Entry 7MUD (electron microscopy, 2.80 A resolution); this record covers chains ID and IK of the 130 polymer chains in the assembly.

[Chain ID]
Name: DotD
Organism: Legionella pneumophila
UniProtKB: O52183 (O52183_LEGPN); numbering as in UniProt (aligned over 1-163)
Amino-acid sequence (163 residues; numbered 1 to 163; the number before each row is that of its first residue):
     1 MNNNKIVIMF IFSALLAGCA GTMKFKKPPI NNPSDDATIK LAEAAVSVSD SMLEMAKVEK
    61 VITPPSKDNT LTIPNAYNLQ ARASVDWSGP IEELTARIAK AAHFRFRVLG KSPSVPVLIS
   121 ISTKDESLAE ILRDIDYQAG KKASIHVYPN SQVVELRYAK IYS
Not modelled in the structure: 1-23, 163
From the paper describing this entry:
  - post-translational modification sites: Cys19 (citing earlier work)

[Chain IK]
Name: Inner membrane lipoprotein YiaD
Organism: Legionella pneumophila
UniProtKB: O53086 (O53086_LEGPN); residues 1-189 here = UniProt positions 1-189
Amino-acid sequence (189 residues; each row starts with the number of its first residue):
     1 MRSLRTNYIY VLFKTTGLLF LLLLSACNRS GYIPENEVPK LPCRVDGACD ATIIKMMTDL
    61 NKKGIKVASV GQNYLISIPA SALFADQSPR LNWASYSLLN EIAAFLKQFR KIAITVTSYS
   121 SKYVSVKRER ALTLARSRVV SEYLWSQGVD SRIIFTQGLG SDKPITSYTL GGDRSPNARV
   181 EITFRRAVA
Not modelled in the structure: 1-39, 189
From the paper describing this entry:
  - post-translational modification sites: Cys27 (citing earlier work)

[Chain ID / chain IK interface]
Residue-residue contacts - 24 pairs, chain ID then chain IK:
  Tyr77(ID) - Arg130(IK)  hydrogen bond
  Ala81(ID) - Thr156(IK)
  Arg82(ID) - Arg138(IK)
  Arg82(ID) - Phe155(IK)
  Arg82(ID) - Thr156(IK)  hydrogen bond (backbone-backbone)
  Ala83(ID) - Ile154(IK)
  Ala83(ID) - Phe155(IK)  hydrophobic
  Ser84(ID) - Trp145(IK)
  Ser84(ID) - Arg152(IK)
  Ser84(ID) - Ile153(IK)
  Ser84(ID) - Ile154(IK)  hydrogen bond (backbone-backbone)
  Val85(ID) - Arg152(IK)
  Val85(ID) - Ile153(IK)  hydrophobic
  Asp86(ID) - Arg152(IK)  salt bridge
  Leu94(ID) - Ile153(IK)  hydrophobic
  Arg97(ID) - Ile112(IK)
  Arg97(ID) - Ala113(IK)
  Arg97(ID) - Phe155(IK)
  Ile98(ID) - Phe155(IK)  hydrophobic
  Ala101(ID) - Phe155(IK)  hydrophobic
  Lys124(ID) - Glu142(IK)  salt bridge
  Lys124(ID) - Trp145(IK)
  Asp125(ID) - Arg138(IK)  salt bridge
  Leu128(ID) - Phe155(IK)  hydrophobic
Also at the interface, not in a pair above, chain ID (15 interface residues in all): Trp87
Also at the interface, not in a pair above, chain IK (12 interface residues in all): Gln157

[In short]
The interface between chain ID and chain IK involves 15 residues on one side and 12 on the other; the contacts
include 3 hydrogen bonds and 3 salt bridges. Among the polar pairs are Asp86(ID)-Arg152(IK),
Lys124(ID)-Glu142(IK) and Asp125(ID)-Arg138(IK). The paper reports modification sites Cys19(ID) and Cys27(IK).
Chain ID is DotD and chain IK is Inner membrane lipoprotein YiaD, both from Legionella pneumophila; the
structure, Legionella pneumophila Dot/Icm T4SS OMC, was determined by electron microscopy together with 7MUC,
7MUE, 7MUQ, 7MUS, 7MUV, 7MUW and 7MUY from the same study.
